PDB entry 1M1A | X-ray diffraction, 2.65 A resolution | chains J and H of the 10 polymer chains in the assembly

Chain J:
Molecule: Palindromic 146 Base Pair DNA Fragment
Sequence (146 nucleotides; numbered 147 to 292; the number before each row is that of its first residue):
   147 ATCAATATCCACCTGCAGATTCTACCAAAAGTGTATTTGGAAACTGCTCC
   197 ATCAAAAGGCATGTTCAGCGGAATTCCGCTGAACATGCCTTTTGATGGAG
   247 CAGTTTCCAAATACACTTTTGGTAGAATCTGCAGGTGGATATTGAT
Ligand contacts: gamma-amino-butanoic acid / beta-alanine / 3-amino-(dimethylpropylamine) / IMT / 4-amino-(1-methylpyrrole)-2-carboxylic acid: DT282, DG283, DG284, DA285, DT286, DA287, DT288

Chain H:
Name: Histone H2B
Organism: Xenopus laevis
Reference sequence: A0A8J0U496 (A0A8J0U496_XENLA); residues 1398-1522 here correspond to UniProt positions 2-126 (UniProt number = residue number - 1396)
Sequence (125 residues; row label = number of the first residue in the row):
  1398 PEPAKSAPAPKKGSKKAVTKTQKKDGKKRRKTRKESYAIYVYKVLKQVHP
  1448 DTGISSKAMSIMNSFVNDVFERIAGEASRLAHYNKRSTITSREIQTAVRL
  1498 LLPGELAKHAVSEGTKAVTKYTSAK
Unresolved in the structure: 1398-1428, 1522

Chain J / chain H interface:
Residue-residue contacts (16):
  DA165(J) with Ile1451(H), sugar contact; Ser1452(H), phosphate contact; Ser1453(H), hydrogen bond to the phosphate
  DT166(J) with Tyr1439(H), hydrogen bond to the phosphate; Gly1450(H), phosphate contact; Ile1451(H), phosphate contact
  DT167(J) with Tyr1439(H), phosphate contact
  DA173(J) with Arg1430(H), phosphate contact
  DA174(J) with Arg1430(H), sugar contact
  DT184(J) with Ser1484(H), sugar contact; Thr1485(H), phosphate contact
  DG185(J) with Arg1483(H), phosphate contact; Ser1484(H), hydrogen bond to the phosphate; Thr1485(H), hydrogen bond to the phosphate
  DG186(J) with Arg1483(H), salt bridge to the phosphate
  DG249(J) with Thr1429(H), hydrogen bond to the phosphate
Other interface residues (no listed pair), chain H (11 interface residues in all): Glu1432

Summary:
Chain J and chain H form an interface of 9 and 11 residues respectively, with 5 hydrogen bonds and 1 salt
bridge. Polar pairs include DA165(J)-Ser1453(H), DT166(J)-Tyr1439(H) and DG185(J)-Ser1484(H). Ligands of chain
J: gamma-amino-butanoic acid / beta-alanine / 3-amino-(dimethylpropylamine) / IMT /
4-amino-(1-methylpyrrole)-2-carboxylic acid.
Here chain J is Palindromic 146 Base Pair DNA Fragment and chain H is Histone H2B (Xenopus laevis). Entry 1M1A
(Ligand binding alters the structure and dynamics of nucleosomal DNA) was determined by X-ray diffraction
together with 1M18 and 1M19 from the same study.
